Entry 8ODT (electron microscopy, 4.20 A resolution (low resolution: residue-level contacts below are approximate; hydrogen-bond / salt-bridge calls are withheld)); this record covers chains A and G of the 7 polymer chains in the assembly.

== Chain A ==
Protein: Tol-Pal system protein TolQ
Source organism: Escherichia coli K-12
UniProt: P0ABU9 (TOLQ_ECOLI); residues 2-230 here = UniProt positions 2-230
Chain sequence (230 residues; row label = number of the first residue in the row):
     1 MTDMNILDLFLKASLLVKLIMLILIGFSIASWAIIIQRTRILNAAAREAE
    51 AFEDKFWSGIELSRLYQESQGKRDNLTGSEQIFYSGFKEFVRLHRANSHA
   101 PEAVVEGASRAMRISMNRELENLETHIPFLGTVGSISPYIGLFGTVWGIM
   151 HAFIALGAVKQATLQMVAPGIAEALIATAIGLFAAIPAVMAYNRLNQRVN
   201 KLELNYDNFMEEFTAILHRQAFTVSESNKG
Construct notes: initiating methionine (1)

== Chain G ==
Protein: Tol-Pal system protein TolR
Source organism: Escherichia coli K-12
UniProt: P0ABV6 (TOLR_ECOLI); residues 1-142 here = UniProt positions 1-142
Chain sequence (189 residues; numbered 1 to 189; the number before each row is that of its first residue):
     1 MARARGRGRRDLKSEINIVPLLDVLLVLLLIFMATAPIITQSVEVDLPDA
    51 TESQAVSSNDNPPVIVEVSGIGQYTVVVEKDRLERLPPEQVVAEVSSRFK
   101 ANPKTVFLIGGAKDVPYDEIIKALNLLHSAGVKSVGLMTQPILEENLYFQ
   151 GQFGSWSHPQFEKGGGSGGGSGGGSWSHPQFEKHHHHHH
Disordered / not traced: 1-19, 37-189
Construct notes: expression tag (143-189)
UniProt features mapped onto this chain:
  - mutagenesis: Asp23 (D23A: Decreases TolA-Pal interaction; D23E: No change in TolA-Pal interaction; D23R: Abolishes TolA-Pal interaction)

== How chain A and chain G interact ==
Contacting residue pairs - 6 pairs, chain A then chain G:
  Leu142(A) with Asp23(G)
  Val146(A) with Leu26(G)
  Ile149(A) with Leu30(G)
  Phe153(A) with Leu30(G)
  Ala162(A) with Ala36(G)
  Leu164(A) with Ala34(G)
Interface residues without a listed pair, chain A (8 interface residues in all): Met150, Gly157
Interface residues without a listed pair, chain G (6 interface residues in all): Met33

== Overview ==
8 residues of chain A and 6 residues of chain G are in contact. From UniProt: one mutagenesis site on chain G.
Here chain A is Tol-Pal system protein TolQ and chain G is Tol-Pal system protein TolR, both from Escherichia
coli K-12. Entry 8ODT (Structure of TolQR complex from E.coli) was determined by electron microscopy.
